PDB entry 5ZS8 | X-ray diffraction, 2.20 A resolution | chains B and C

# Chain B
Name: Phosphoglycerate mutase 1
Organism: Homo sapiens
Notes: EC 5.4.2.11, 5.4.2.4
Reference sequence: P18669 (PGAM1_HUMAN); residue numbers follow UniProt; this construct covers 2-235
Amino-acid sequence (234 residues; each row starts with the number of its first residue):
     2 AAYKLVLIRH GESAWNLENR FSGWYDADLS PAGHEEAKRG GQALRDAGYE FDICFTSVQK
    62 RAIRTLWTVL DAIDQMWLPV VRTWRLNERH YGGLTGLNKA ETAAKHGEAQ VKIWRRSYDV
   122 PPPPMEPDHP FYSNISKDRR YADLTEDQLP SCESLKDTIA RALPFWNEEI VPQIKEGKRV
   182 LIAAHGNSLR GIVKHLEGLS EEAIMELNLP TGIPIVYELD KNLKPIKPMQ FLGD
Not modelled in the structure: 2
Swiss-Prot annotation at these positions:
  - active site: His11 (Tele-phosphohistidine intermediate), Glu89 (Proton donor/acceptor)
  - binding site (substrate): Arg10 to Asn17, Ser23, Gly24, Arg62, Glu89 to Tyr92, Lys100, Arg116, Arg117, Gly187, Asn188
  - site: His186 (Transition state stabilizer)
  - modified residue: Ser14 (Phosphoserine), Ser23 (Phosphoserine), Tyr26 (Phosphotyrosine), Ser31 (Phosphoserine), Lys106 (N6-acetyllysine), Ser118 (Phosphoserine)

# Chain C
Name: Phosphoglycerate mutase 1
Organism: Homo sapiens
Notes: EC 5.4.2.11, 5.4.2.4
Reference sequence: P18669 (PGAM1_HUMAN); residues 2-241 here = UniProt positions 2-241
Amino-acid sequence (240 residues; each row starts with the number of its first residue):
     2 AAYKLVLIRH GESAWNLENR FSGWYDADLS PAGHEEAKRG GQALRDAGYE FDICFTSVQK
    62 RAIRTLWTVL DAIDQMWLPV VRTWRLNERH YGGLTGLNKA ETAAKHGEAQ VKIWRRSYDV
   122 PPPPMEPDHP FYSNISKDRR YADLTEDQLP SCESLKDTIA RALPFWNEEI VPQIKEGKRV
   182 LIAAHGNSLR GIVKHLEGLS EEAIMELNLP TGIPIVYELD KNLKPIKPMQ FLGDEETVRK
Modified residues: His11 (N1-phosphonohistidine; NEP); Lys100 (N(6)-acetyllysine; ALY)
Residues lining bound ligands: 9JF (N-(3,4-dihydroxy-9,10-dioxo-9,10-dihydroanthracen-2-yl)-2-hydroxybenzene-1-sulfonamide): Asn20, Phe22, Arg90, Tyr92, Leu95, Lys100, Val112, Trp115, Arg116
Swiss-Prot annotation at these positions:
  - active site: His11 (Tele-phosphohistidine intermediate), Glu89 (Proton donor/acceptor)
  - binding site (substrate): Arg10 to Asn17, Ser23, Gly24, Arg62, Glu89 to Tyr92, Lys100, Arg116, Arg117, Gly187, Asn188
  - site: His186 (Transition state stabilizer)
  - modified residue: Ser14 (Phosphoserine), Ser23 (Phosphoserine), Tyr26 (Phosphotyrosine), Ser31 (Phosphoserine), Lys106 (N6-acetyllysine), Ser118 (Phosphoserine)

# How chain B and chain C interact
Pairs across the interface - 38 pairs, chain B then chain C:
  Glu51(B) - Arg140(C)  salt bridge
  Phe52(B) - Arg140(C)  hydrogen bond (backbone-side chain)
  Asp53(B) - Arg140(C)  salt bridge
  Val59(B) - Trp78(C)
  Lys61(B) - Asp75(C)  salt bridge
  Ile64(B) - Met77(C)
  Ile64(B) - Trp78(C)  hydrophobic
  Arg65(B) - Asp72(C)  salt bridge
  Arg65(B) - Met77(C)  hydrogen bond
  Trp68(B) - Trp68(C)
  Trp68(B) - Met77(C)  hydrophobic
  Asp72(B) - Arg65(C)  salt bridge
  Asp75(B) - Lys61(C)  salt bridge
  Gln76(B) - Arg140(C)  hydrogen bond
  Met77(B) - Ile64(C)
  Met77(B) - Arg65(C)
  Met77(B) - Trp68(C)  hydrophobic
  Met77(B) - Arg83(C)  hydrogen bond (backbone-side chain)
  Trp78(B) - Val59(C)
  Trp78(B) - Ile64(C)  hydrophobic
  Trp78(B) - Arg83(C)
  Trp78(B) - Arg140(C)
  Trp78(B) - Arg141(C)
  Leu79(B) - Arg83(C)  hydrogen bond (backbone-side chain)
  Val81(B) - Val81(C)
  Val81(B) - Arg83(C)
  Arg83(B) - Met77(C)  hydrogen bond (side chain-backbone)
  Arg83(B) - Trp78(C)
  Arg83(B) - Leu79(C)  hydrogen bond (side chain-backbone)
  Arg83(B) - Val81(C)
  Arg140(B) - Glu51(C)  salt bridge
  Arg140(B) - Phe52(C)  hydrogen bond (side chain-backbone)
  Arg140(B) - Asp53(C)  salt bridge
  Arg140(B) - Gln76(C)  hydrogen bond
  Arg140(B) - Trp78(C)
  Arg140(B) - Arg180(C)
  Arg141(B) - Trp78(C)
  Arg180(B) - Arg140(C)
Also at the interface, not in a pair above, chain B (22 interface residues in all): Asp27, Leu71, Pro80
Also at the interface, not in a pair above, chain C (21 interface residues in all): Leu71, Pro80

# In short
The interface between chain B and chain C involves 22 residues on one side and 21 on the other; the contacts
include 9 hydrogen bonds and 8 salt bridges. Polar pairs include Glu51(B)-Arg140(C), Asp53(B)-Arg140(C) and
Lys61(B)-Asp75(C). Chain C binds compound 9JF.
Here chain B is Phosphoglycerate mutase 1 and chain C is Phosphoglycerate mutase 1, both from Homo sapiens.
Entry 5ZS8 (Acetylation of lysine 100 of Phosphoglycerate mutase 1 complexed with KH_ol) was determined by
X-ray diffraction.
